PDB entry 6OZV | X-ray diffraction, 2.18 A resolution | chain A

[Chain A]
Name: Txo1
Organism: Eleftheria terrae
Notes: fragment: Condensation and Adenylation Domain
UniProt: A0A0B5GUD2 (A0A0B5GUD2_9BURK); numbering as in UniProt (aligned over 2140-3009)
Chain sequence (873 residues; numbered 2137 to 3009; the number before each row is that of its first residue):
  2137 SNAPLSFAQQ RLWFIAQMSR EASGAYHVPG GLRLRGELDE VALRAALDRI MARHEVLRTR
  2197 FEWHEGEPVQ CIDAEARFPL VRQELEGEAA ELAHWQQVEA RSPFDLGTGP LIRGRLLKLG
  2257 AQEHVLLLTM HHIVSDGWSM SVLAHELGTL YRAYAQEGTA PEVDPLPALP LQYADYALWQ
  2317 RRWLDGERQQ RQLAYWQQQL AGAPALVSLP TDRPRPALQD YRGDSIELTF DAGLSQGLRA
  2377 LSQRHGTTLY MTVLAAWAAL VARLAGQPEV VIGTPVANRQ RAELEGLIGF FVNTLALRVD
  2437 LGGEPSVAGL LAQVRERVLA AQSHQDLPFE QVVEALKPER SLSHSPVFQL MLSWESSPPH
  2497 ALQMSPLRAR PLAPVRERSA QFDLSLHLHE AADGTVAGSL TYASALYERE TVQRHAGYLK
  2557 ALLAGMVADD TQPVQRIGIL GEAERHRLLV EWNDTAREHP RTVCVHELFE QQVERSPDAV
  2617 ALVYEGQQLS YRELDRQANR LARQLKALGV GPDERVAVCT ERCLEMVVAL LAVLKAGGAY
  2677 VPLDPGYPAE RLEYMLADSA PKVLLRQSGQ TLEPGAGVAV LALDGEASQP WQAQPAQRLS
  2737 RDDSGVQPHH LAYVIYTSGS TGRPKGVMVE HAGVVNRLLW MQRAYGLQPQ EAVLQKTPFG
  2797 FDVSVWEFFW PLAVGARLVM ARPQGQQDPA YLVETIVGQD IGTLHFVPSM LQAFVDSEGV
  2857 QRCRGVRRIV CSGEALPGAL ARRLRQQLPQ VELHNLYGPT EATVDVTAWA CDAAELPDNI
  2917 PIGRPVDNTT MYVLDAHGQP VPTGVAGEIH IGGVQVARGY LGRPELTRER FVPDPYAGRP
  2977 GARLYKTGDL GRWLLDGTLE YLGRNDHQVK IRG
Disordered / not traced: 2137-2139, 2255-2257, 2294-2296, 2300-2302, 2494-2509, 3003-3009
Construct notes: expression tag (2137-2139)
Residues lining bound ligands: adenosine monophosphate (AMP): Thr-2753, Asp-2798, Ser-2868, Gly-2869, Glu-2870, Ala-2871, Asn-2891, Leu-2892, Tyr-2893, Gly-2894, Pro-2895, Thr-2896, Glu-2897, Ile-2918, Asp-2985, Tyr-2997, Arg-3000
What the authors report for this chain:
  - binding site for adenosine monophosphate: Asn-2891, Leu-2892, Tyr-2893, Thr-2896, Glu-2897, Asp-2985, Tyr-2997

[Overview]
Ligands of chain A: adenosine monophosphate. The paper reports a binding site for adenosine monophosphate at
Asn-2891, Leu-2892 and Tyr-2893 among others.
Chain A is Txo1 (Eleftheria terrae); the structure, The structure of condensation and adenylation domains of
teixobactin-producing nonribosomal peptide synthetase Txo1 serine module in ..., was determined by X-ray
diffraction together with 6P4U, 6P3I, 6OYF and 6P1J from the same study.
